Entry 8Q84 (electron microscopy, 3.15 A resolution); this record covers chains I and L of the 25 polymer chains in the assembly.

[Chain I]
Molecule: DASH complex subunit DAM1
Source organism: Saccharomyces cerevisiae
Reference sequence: P53267 (DAM1_YEAST); residues 1-343 here = UniProt positions 1-343
Sequence (343 residues; row label = number of the first residue in the row):
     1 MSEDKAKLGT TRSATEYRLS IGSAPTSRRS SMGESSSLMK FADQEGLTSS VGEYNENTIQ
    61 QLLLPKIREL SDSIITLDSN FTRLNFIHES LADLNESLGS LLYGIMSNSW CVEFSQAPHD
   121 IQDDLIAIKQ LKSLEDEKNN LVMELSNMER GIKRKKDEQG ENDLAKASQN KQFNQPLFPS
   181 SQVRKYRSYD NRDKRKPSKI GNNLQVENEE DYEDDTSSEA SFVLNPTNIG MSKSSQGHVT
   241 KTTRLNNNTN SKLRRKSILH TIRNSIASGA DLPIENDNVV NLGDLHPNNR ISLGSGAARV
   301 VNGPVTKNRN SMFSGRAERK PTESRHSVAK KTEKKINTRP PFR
Disordered / not traced: 1-56, 152-343
UniProt features mapped onto this chain:
  - modified residue: S2 (N-acetylserine), S20 (Phosphoserine), S31 (Phosphoserine), S257 (Phosphoserine), S265 (Phosphoserine), S292 (Phosphoserine)
What the authors report for this chain:
  - mutagenesis - Y17E/L19E/I21E: unchanged growth
  - mutagenesis - Y17E/L19E/I21E/I258A/L259A/I262A: abolished growth
  - post-translational modification sites: S20 (citing earlier work)

[Chain L]
Molecule: DASH complex subunit DAD1
Source organism: Saccharomyces cerevisiae
Reference sequence: Q12248 (DAD1_YEAST); numbering as in UniProt (aligned over 1-94)
Sequence (94 residues; row label = number of the first residue in the row):
     1 MMASTSNDEE KLISTTDKYF IEQRNIVLQE INETMNSILN GLNGLNISLE SSIAVGREFQ
    61 SVSDLWKTLY DGLESLSDEA PIDEQPTLSQ SKTK
Disordered / not traced: 1-14, 76-94
UniProt features mapped onto this chain:
  - modified residue: S91 (Phosphoserine)

[Chain I / chain L interface]
Contacting residue pairs (34):
  I59(I) with R24(L); L28(L), hydrophobic
  L63(I) with L28(L), hydrophobic
  K66(I) with M35(L)
  E69(I) with L39(L)
  L70(I) with L39(L)
  S73(I) with L42(L); N46(L), hydrogen bond (backbone-side chain)
  T76(I) with N46(L), hydrogen bond
  L77(I) with L45(L), hydrophobic; N46(L)
  N80(I) with N46(L); E50(L), hydrogen bond; I53(L)
  F81(I) with L49(L), hydrophobic
  R83(I) with I53(L)
  L84(I) with L49(L), hydrophobic; I53(L), hydrophobic
  I87(I) with G56(L); R57(L)
  S90(I) with F59(L), hydrogen bond (side chain-backbone); Q60(L); S63(L), hydrogen bond (backbone-side chain)
  L91(I) with F59(L), hydrophobic
  D93(I) with S63(L); K67(L), salt bridge
  L94(I) with S63(L), hydrogen bond (backbone-side chain); W66(L)
  S97(I) with W66(L), hydrogen bond (side chain-backbone); L69(L); Y70(L), hydrogen bond (side chain-backbone)
  L98(I) with W66(L), hydrophobic
  S100(I) with Y70(L)
  L101(I) with W66(L), hydrophobic
Other interface residues (no listed pair), chain I (24 interface residues in all): L62, I67, E96
Other interface residues (no listed pair), chain L (23 interface residues in all): I31, N32, I38, S52

[Summary]
24 residues of chain I and 23 residues of chain L are in contact, with 8 hydrogen bonds and 1 salt bridge.
Polar contacts include D93(I)-K67(L), S73(I)-N46(L) and T76(I)-N46(L). From the paper:
Y17E/L19E/I21E/I258A/L259A/I262A of chain I abolish growth; a modification site at S20(I).
Here chain I is DASH complex subunit DAM1 and chain L is DASH complex subunit DAD1, both from Saccharomyces
cerevisiae. Entry 8Q84 (Outer kinetochore Dam1 protomer dimer Ndc80-Nuf2 coiled-coil complex) was determined
by electron microscopy, deposited together with 8Q85.
